3QFQ - chains E and W of the 5 polymer chains in the assembly; structure by X-ray diffraction, 2.90 A resolution.

== Chain E ==
Molecule: Large T antigen
Organism: Merkel cell polyomavirus
Notes: fragment: Origin Binding Domain
Reference sequence: E2IPT4 (E2IPT4_9POLY); residues 308-433 here correspond to UniProt positions 230-355 (UniProt number = residue number - 78)
Sequence (135 residues; row label = number of the first residue in the row):
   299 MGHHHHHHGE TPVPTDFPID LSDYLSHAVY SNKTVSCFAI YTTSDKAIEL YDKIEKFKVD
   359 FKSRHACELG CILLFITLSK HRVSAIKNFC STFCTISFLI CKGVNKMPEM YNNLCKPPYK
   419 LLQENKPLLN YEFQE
Not modelled in the structure: 299-310, 428-433
Differences from the reference sequence: expression tag (299-307)
What the authors report for this chain:
  - binding site for the 26-nt DNA strand: His325 to Val333, Lys378, Arg380, Ser382, Asn386, Asn403
  - mutagenesis - K331A: decreased binding to Site 1/2 oligo
  - mutagenesis - F391A (K4 990 nM): unchanged binding to protein-DNA affinity
  - contacts within the chain: Glu347-Lys351 (water-mediated contact)
  - binding site for the 26-nt DNA strand (chain W): Lys378, Ser382, Asn386

== Chain W ==
Molecule: 26-nt DNA strand
Sequence (26 nucleotides; each row starts with the number of its first residue):
     1 GCAGAGGCTT GGGGCTCCTA GCCTCC

== How chain E and chain W interact ==
Residue-residue contacts (17; chain E residue first):
  Ser324(E) - DT10(W)  phosphate contact
  Ser324(E) - DG11(W)  hydrogen bond to the phosphate
  His325(E) - DG11(W)  hydrogen bond to the phosphate
  Ala326(E) - DG11(W)  phosphate contact
  Ala326(E) - DG12(W)  phosphate contact
  Val327(E) - DG12(W)  hydrogen bond to the phosphate
  Tyr328(E) - DG12(W)  hydrogen bond to the phosphate
  Tyr328(E) - DG13(W)  phosphate contact
  Ser329(E) - DG12(W)  hydrogen bond to the base
  Asn330(E) - DG13(W)  hydrogen bond to the base
  Asn330(E) - DG14(W)  hydrogen bond to the base
  Lys331(E) - DG11(W)  hydrogen bond to the base
  Lys331(E) - DG12(W)  base contact
  Lys331(E) - DG13(W)  hydrogen bond to the base
  Asn403(E) - DT10(W)  hydrogen bond to the phosphate
  Asn403(E) - DG11(W)  phosphate contact
  Lys404(E) - DT10(W)  salt bridge to the phosphate
Interface residues without a listed pair, chain W (6 interface residues in all): DC15

== In short ==
Chain E and chain W form an interface of 10 and 6 residues respectively, with 10 hydrogen bonds and 1 salt
bridge. Polar pairs include Ser329(E)-DG12(W), Asn330(E)-DG13(W) and Asn330(E)-DG14(W). From the paper: a
binding site for the 26-nt DNA strand at His325(E), Lys378(E) and Arg380(E) among others; K331A of chain E
reduces binding to Site 1/2 oligo.
Chain E is Large T antigen (Merkel cell polyomavirus) and chain W is a 26-nt DNA strand; the structure,
Asymmetric Assembly of Merkel Cell Polyomavirus Large T-antigen Origin Binding Domains at the Viral Origin,
was determined by X-ray diffraction.
